PDB entry 9FIA | electron microscopy, 3.29 A resolution | chains Bg and bK of the 69 polymer chains in the assembly

== Chain Bg ==
Protein: Ribosomal protein, uS2m
From: Toxoplasma gondii
Reference sequence: A0A151HEQ5 (A0A151HEQ5_TOXGO); residues -12 to 289 here correspond to UniProt positions 1-302 (UniProt number = residue number + 13)
Sequence (302 residues; each row starts with the number of its first residue; numbers below 1 keep their minus sign (Met-12 is residue -12)):
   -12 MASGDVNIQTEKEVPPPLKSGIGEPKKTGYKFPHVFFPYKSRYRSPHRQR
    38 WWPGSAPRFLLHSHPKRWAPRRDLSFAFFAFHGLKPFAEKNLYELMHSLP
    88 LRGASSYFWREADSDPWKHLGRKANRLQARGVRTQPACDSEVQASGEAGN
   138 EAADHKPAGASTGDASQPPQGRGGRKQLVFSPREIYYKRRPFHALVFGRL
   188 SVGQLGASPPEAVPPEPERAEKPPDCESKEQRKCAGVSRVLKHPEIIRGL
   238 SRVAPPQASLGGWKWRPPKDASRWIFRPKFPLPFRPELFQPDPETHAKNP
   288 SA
Disordered / not traced: -12 to 0, 123-160, 226-289

== Chain bK ==
Molecule: RNA5
From: Toxoplasma gondii
Sequence (83 nucleotides; each row starts with the number of its first residue):
     1 ACAGUUACCGUAGCUGUAGAUGAAUGCUAAUUAUAGAGUAUAUCUCCUAU
    51 GACACUGCAUAACAUAUAAAUGCUCCUUCCGCC
Disordered / not traced: 67-83

== How chain Bg and chain bK interact ==
Residue-residue contacts (40):
  Pro2(Bg) - A52(bK)  phosphate contact
  Pro20(Bg) - A52(bK)  base contact
  His21(Bg) - G51(bK)  base contact
  His21(Bg) - A52(bK)  hydrogen bond to the base
  Phe24(Bg) - G51(bK)  base contact
  Pro25(Bg) - G51(bK)  base contact
  Lys27(Bg) - G51(bK)  base contact
  Ser28(Bg) - G51(bK)  base contact
  Tyr30(Bg) - A52(bK)  base contact
  Arg31(Bg) - G51(bK)  salt bridge to the phosphate
  Arg31(Bg) - A52(bK)  hydrogen bond to the base
  Arg31(Bg) - A54(bK)  hydrogen bond to the base
  Arg35(Bg) - A52(bK)  sugar contact
  Arg35(Bg) - C53(bK)  salt bridge to the phosphate
  Arg35(Bg) - A54(bK)  salt bridge to the phosphate
  Trp38(Bg) - A52(bK)  hydrogen bond to the phosphate
  Trp38(Bg) - C53(bK)  phosphate contact
  Trp39(Bg) - C53(bK)  phosphate contact
  Arg97(Bg) - A62(bK)  salt bridge to the phosphate
  Ala99(Bg) - C63(bK)  phosphate contact
  Trp104(Bg) - C58(bK)  hydrogen bond to the base
  Lys105(Bg) - A62(bK)  phosphate contact
  Lys105(Bg) - C63(bK)  salt bridge to the phosphate
  Lys110(Bg) - C55(bK)  salt bridge to the phosphate
  Lys110(Bg) - U56(bK)  salt bridge to the phosphate
  Arg113(Bg) - G57(bK)  salt bridge to the phosphate
  Arg113(Bg) - C58(bK)  salt bridge to the phosphate
  Gln115(Bg) - C63(bK)  base contact
  Arg117(Bg) - C63(bK)  hydrogen bond to the base
  Arg120(Bg) - C63(bK)  hydrogen bond to the sugar
  Gly161(Bg) - U65(bK)  phosphate contact
  Arg162(Bg) - C63(bK)  salt bridge to the phosphate
  Arg162(Bg) - A64(bK)  salt bridge to the phosphate
  Arg162(Bg) - U65(bK)  phosphate contact
  Lys163(Bg) - A64(bK)  hydrogen bond to the sugar
  Lys163(Bg) - U65(bK)  phosphate contact
  Gln164(Bg) - A62(bK)  phosphate contact
  Gln164(Bg) - A64(bK)  base contact
  Ser215(Bg) - A61(bK)  hydrogen bond to the base
  Lys216(Bg) - A61(bK)  base contact
Also at the interface, not in a pair above, chain Bg (33 interface residues in all): Phe23, Tyr26, Gln36, Asp100, Arg109, Leu165
Also at the interface, not in a pair above, chain bK (15 interface residues in all): U50, U60

== In short ==
The interface between chain Bg and chain bK involves 33 residues on one side and 15 on the other, with 9
hydrogen bonds and 11 salt bridges. Polar contacts include His21(Bg)-A52(bK), Arg31(Bg)-A52(bK) and
Arg31(Bg)-A54(bK).
Chain Bg is Ribosomal protein, uS2m and chain bK is RNA5, both from Toxoplasma gondii; the structure,
SSU(body) structure derived from the SSU sample of the mitoribosome from T. gondii, was determined by electron
microscopy (same publication as 9FI8).
